7BGL - chains a and y of the 78 polymer chains in the assembly; structure by electron microscopy, 2.20 A resolution.

# Chain a (and y)
Protein: Flagellar P-ring protein
Organism: Salmonella typhimurium (strain LT2 / SGSC1412 / ATCC 700720)
Notes: chain y of this document is another copy of the same molecule, construct and numbering; everything in this record applies to it too
Reference sequence: P15930 (FLGI_SALTY); numbering as in UniProt (aligned over 1-365)
Sequence (365 residues; row label = number of the first residue in the row):
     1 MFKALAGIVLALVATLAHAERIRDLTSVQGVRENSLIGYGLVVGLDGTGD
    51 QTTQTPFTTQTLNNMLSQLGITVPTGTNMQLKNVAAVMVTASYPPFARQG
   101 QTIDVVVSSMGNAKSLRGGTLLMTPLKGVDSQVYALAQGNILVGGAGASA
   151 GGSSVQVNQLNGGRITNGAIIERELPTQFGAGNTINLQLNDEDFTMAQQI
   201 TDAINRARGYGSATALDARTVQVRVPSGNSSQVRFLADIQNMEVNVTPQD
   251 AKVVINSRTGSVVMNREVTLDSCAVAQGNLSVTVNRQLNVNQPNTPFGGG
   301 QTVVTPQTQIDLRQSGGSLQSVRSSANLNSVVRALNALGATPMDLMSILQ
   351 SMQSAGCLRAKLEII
Unresolved in the structure: 1-19, 146-154, 285-315

# How chain a and chain y interact
Contacting residue pairs - 15 pairs, chain a then chain y:
  Ser257(a) - Ile141(y)
  Ser257(a) - Leu142(y)
  Arg258(a) - Gly118(y)
  Arg258(a) - Asn140(y)  hydrogen bond
  Gln350(a) - Leu142(y)
  Gln350(a) - Arg164(y)
  Gln350(a) - Thr166(y)  hydrogen bond
  Gln353(a) - Asp104(y)
  Gln353(a) - Thr166(y)
  Ser354(a) - Arg164(y)
  Leu362(a) - Thr166(y)
  Leu362(a) - Asn167(y)
  Ile364(a) - Asn140(y)  hydrogen bond (backbone-side chain)
  Ile364(a) - Leu142(y)  hydrophobic
  Ile365(a) - Asn140(y)  hydrogen bond (backbone-side chain)
Interface residues without a listed pair, chain a (12 interface residues in all): Ile255, Met346, Ser347, Lys361
Interface residues without a listed pair, chain y (11 interface residues in all): Thr120, Gly144, Ile165

# Summary
Chain a and chain y form an interface of 12 and 11 residues respectively; the contacts include 4 hydrogen
bonds. Polar pairs include Arg258(a)-Asn140(y), Gln350(a)-Thr166(y) and Ile364(a)-Asn140(y).
Both chains are Flagellar P-ring protein (Salmonella typhimurium (strain LT2 / SGSC1412 / ATCC 700720)). Entry
7BGL (Salmonella LP ring 26 mer refined in C26 map) was determined by electron microscopy, deposited together
with 7BHQ, 7BIN, 7BJ2, 7BK0 and 7NVG.
